Entry 4PBY (X-ray diffraction, 2.50 A resolution); this record covers chains A and C.

[Chain A]
Molecule: Histone-binding protein RBBP4
Source organism: Homo sapiens
Reference sequence: Q09028 (RBBP4_HUMAN); residues 1-425 here = UniProt positions 1-425
Amino-acid sequence (425 residues; each row starts with the number of its first residue):
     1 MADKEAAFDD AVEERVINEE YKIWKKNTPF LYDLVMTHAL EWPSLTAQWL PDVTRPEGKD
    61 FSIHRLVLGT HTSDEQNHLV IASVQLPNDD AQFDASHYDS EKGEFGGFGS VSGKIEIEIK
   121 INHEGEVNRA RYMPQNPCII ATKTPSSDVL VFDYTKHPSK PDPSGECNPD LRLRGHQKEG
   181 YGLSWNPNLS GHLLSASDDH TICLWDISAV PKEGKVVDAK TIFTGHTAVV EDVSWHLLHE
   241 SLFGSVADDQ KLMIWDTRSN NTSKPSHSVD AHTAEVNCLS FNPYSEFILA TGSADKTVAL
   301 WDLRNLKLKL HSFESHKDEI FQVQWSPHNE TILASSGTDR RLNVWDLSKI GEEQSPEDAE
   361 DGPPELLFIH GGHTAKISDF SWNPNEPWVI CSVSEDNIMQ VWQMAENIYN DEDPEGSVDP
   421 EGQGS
Unresolved in the structure: 1-2, 89-113, 412-425
Curated features (UniProtKB/Swiss-Prot):
  - modified residue: Ala2 (N-acetylalanine), Lys4 (N6-acetyllysine), Ser110 (Phosphoserine), Lys160 (N6-acetyllysine), Ser355 (Phosphoserine)
  - cross-link (Glycyl lysine isopeptide (Lys-Gly)): Lys4 (interchain with G-Cter in SUMO2), Lys160 (interchain with G-Cter in SUMO2)
  - mutagenesis: Val35 (V35A: Loss of interaction with ARMC12), Pro43 (P43A: Loss of interaction with ZNF827 and loss of localization to telomeres; when associated with A-73), Ser73 (S73A: Loss of interaction with ZNF827 and loss of localization to telomeres; when associated with A-43), Glu126 to Asn128 (Loss of interaction with ZNF827), Glu126 (E126A: Loss of interaction with ZNF827 and loss of localization to telomeres; when associated with A-128 and A-179), Asn128 (N128A: Loss of interaction with ZNF827 and loss of localization to telomeres; when associated with A-126 and A-179), Glu179 (E179A: Loss of interaction with ZNF827 and loss of localization to telomeres; when associated with A-126 and A-128), Tyr181 (Y181A: Loss of interaction with ZNF827 and loss of localization to telomeres), Glu231 (E231A: Decreased interaction with ZNF827; when associated with A-277), Asn277 (N277A: Decreased interaction with ZNF827; when associated with A-231), Glu395 (E395A: Decreased interaction with ZNF827)

[Chain C]
Molecule: Metastasis-associated protein MTA1
Reference sequence: Q13330 (MTA1_HUMAN); residues 656-686 here correspond to UniProt positions 639-669 (UniProt number = residue number - 17)
Amino-acid sequence (31 residues; each row starts with the number of its first residue):
   656 DVFYMATEET RKIRKLLSSS ETKRAARRPY K
Unresolved in the structure: 656-674

[How chain A and chain C interact]
Residue-residue contacts (30):
  Glu20(A) - Tyr685(C)
  Ile23(A) - Pro684(C)
  Ile23(A) - Tyr685(C)
  Ile23(A) - Lys686(C)
  Trp24(A) - Pro684(C)
  Asn27(A) - Pro684(C)
  Asn27(A) - Lys686(C)  hydrogen bond (side chain-backbone)
  Leu31(A) - Ala680(C)
  Leu31(A) - Ala681(C)
  Arg341(A) - Tyr685(C)
  Gln354(A) - Arg682(C)
  Ser355(A) - Arg679(C)
  Asp358(A) - Arg679(C)  salt bridge
  Asp358(A) - Arg682(C)  hydrogen bond (backbone-side chain)
  Asp361(A) - Arg682(C)
  Asp361(A) - Arg683(C)  salt bridge
  Gly362(A) - Arg682(C)  hydrogen bond (backbone-side chain)
  Pro363(A) - Arg682(C)  hydrogen bond (backbone-side chain)
  Leu366(A) - Arg682(C)  hydrogen bond (backbone-side chain)
  Leu367(A) - Ala681(C)
  Phe368(A) - Ala681(C)
  Ile369(A) - Ala681(C)  hydrogen bond (backbone-backbone)
  Ile369(A) - Arg682(C)
  Ile369(A) - Pro684(C)
  Gly371(A) - Tyr685(C)
  Asn407(A) - Thr677(C)  hydrogen bond
  Asn407(A) - Lys678(C)  hydrogen bond (backbone-side chain)
  Ile408(A) - Lys678(C)  hydrogen bond (backbone-side chain)
  Ile408(A) - Ala681(C)  hydrophobic
  Asn410(A) - Lys678(C)
Interface residues without a listed pair, chain A (22 interface residues in all): Glu357, Pro364

[Overview]
22 residues of chain A face 10 of chain C across their interface, with 9 hydrogen bonds and 2 salt bridges.
Among the polar pairs are Asp358(A)-Arg679(C), Asp361(A)-Arg683(C) and Asn27(A)-Lys686(C). From UniProt: 11
mutagenesis sites on chain A.
Chain A is Histone-binding protein RBBP4 (Homo sapiens) and chain C is Metastasis-associated protein MTA1; the
structure, Structure of the human RbAp48-MTA1(656-686) complex, was determined by X-ray diffraction (same
publication as 4PBZ and 4PC0).
